6OSY - chains 2 and 6 of the 24 polymer chains in the assembly; structure by electron microscopy, 4.30 A resolution (low resolution: residue-level contacts below are approximate; hydrogen-bond / salt-bridge calls are withheld).

[Chain 2]
Name: BG505 gp120
From: Human immunodeficiency virus 1
UniProtKB: Q2N0S6 (Q2N0S6_9HIV1); the construct lacks a stretch of the UniProt sequence and is renumbered around it, so the offset changes along the chain: 31-141 = UniProt 30-140; 150-185 = UniProt 141-176; 187-309 = UniProt 186-308; 312-321 = UniProt 309-318; 2 more segments
Amino-acid sequence (480 residues; each row starts with the number of its first residue; note: 12 numbers in that range are skipped by the numbering (no residue carries them; nothing is unmodelled there); a row labelled like 185A-185I holds insertion residues (185A, then the next letters in order)):
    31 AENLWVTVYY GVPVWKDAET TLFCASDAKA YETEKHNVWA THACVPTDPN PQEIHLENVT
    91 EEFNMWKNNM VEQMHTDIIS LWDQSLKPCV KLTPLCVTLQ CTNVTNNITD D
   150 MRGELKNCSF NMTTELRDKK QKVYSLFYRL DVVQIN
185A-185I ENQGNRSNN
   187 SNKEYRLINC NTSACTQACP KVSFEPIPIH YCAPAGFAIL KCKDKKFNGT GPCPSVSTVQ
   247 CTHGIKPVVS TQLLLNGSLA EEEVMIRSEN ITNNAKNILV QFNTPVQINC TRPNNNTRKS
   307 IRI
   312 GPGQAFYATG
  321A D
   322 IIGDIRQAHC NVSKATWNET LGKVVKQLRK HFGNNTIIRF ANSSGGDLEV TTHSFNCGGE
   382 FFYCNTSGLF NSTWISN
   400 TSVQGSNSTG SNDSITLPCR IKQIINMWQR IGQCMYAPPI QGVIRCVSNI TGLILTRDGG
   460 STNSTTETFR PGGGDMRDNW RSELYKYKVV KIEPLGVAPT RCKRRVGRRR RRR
Disordered / not traced: 185A-185I, 400-410, 506-512
Disulfide bonds: Cys-54/Cys-74, Cys-119/Cys-205, Cys-126/Cys-196, Cys-131/Cys-157, Cys-201/Cys-433, Cys-218/Cys-247, Cys-228/Cys-239, Cys-296/Cys-331, Cys-378/Cys-445, Cys-385/Cys-418
Covalently attached groups: N-acetylglucosamine (NAG) linked to Asn-88, Asn-133, Asn-156, Asn-160, Asn-197, Asn-234, Asn-262, Asn-295, Asn-301, Asn-355, Asn-363, Asn-386, Asn-392, Asn-448; glycan linked to Asn-137, Asn-276, Asn-332
Differences from the reference sequence: conflict Cys-201 (Ile200 in Q2N0S6), Asn-332 (Thr330 in Q2N0S6), Cys-433 (Ala430 in Q2N0S6), Cys-501 (Ala498 in Q2N0S6), Gly-506 (Val503 in Q2N0S6), Arg-507 (Gly504 in Q2N0S6), Arg-509 (Glu506 in Q2N0S6), Arg-510 (Lys507 in Q2N0S6); expression tag (512)

[Chain 6]
Name: PGT122 Light
From: Homo sapiens
Amino-acid sequence (213 residues; numbered 6 to 213 plus 6 insertion-coded residues; 1 number in that range is skipped by the numbering (no residue carries it; nothing is unmodelled there); the number before each row is that of its first residue; a row labelled like 67A-67C holds insertion residues (67A, then the next letters in order)):
     6 APTF
    11 VSVAPGQTAR ITCGEESLGS RSVIWYQQRP GQAPSLIIYN NNDRPSGIPD RFSGSPG
67A-67C STF
    68 GTTATLTITS VEAGDEADYY CHIWDSRR
95A-95C PTN
    96 WVFGEGTTLI VLSQPKAAPS VTLFPPSSEE LQANKATLVC LISDFYPGAV TVAWKADSSP
   156 VKAGVETTTP SKQSNNKYAA SSYLSLTPEQ WKSHKSYSCQ VTHEGSTVEK TVAPTECS
Disordered / not traced: 6-7, 108-213
Disulfide bonds: Cys-23/Cys-88

[Interface between chain 2 and chain 6]
Residue-residue contacts (17):
  Thr-135(2) / Arg-94(6)
  Asn-136(2) / Arg-94(6)
  Asn-137(2) / Ser-93(6)
  Asn-137(2) / Arg-94(6)
  Asn-137(2) / Arg-95(6)
  Asn-137(2) / Pro-95A(6)
  Ile-322(2) / Arg-94(6)
  Ile-323(2) / Arg-94(6)
  Gly-324(2) / Leu-28(6)
  Gly-324(2) / Gly-29(6)
  Gly-324(2) / Phe-67C(6)
  Gly-324(2) / Arg-94(6)
  Asp-325(2) / Gly-29(6)
  Asp-325(2) / Ser-30(6)
  Asp-325(2) / Phe-67C(6)
  Asp-325(2) / Ser-93(6)
  Ile-326(2) / Arg-94(6)
Other interface residues (no listed pair), chain 2 (9 interface residues in all): Asp-321A

[Summary]
9 residues of chain 2 and 8 residues of chain 6 are in contact. N-acetylglucosamine is covalently linked to
Asn-88(2), Asn-133(2), Asn-156(2), Asn-160(2), Asn-197(2) and Asn-234(2) and 8 more.
Chain 2 is BG505 gp120 (Human immunodeficiency virus 1) and chain 6 is PGT122 Light (Homo sapiens); the
structure, Cryo-EM structure of vaccine-elicited antibody 0PV-a.01 in complex with HIV-1 Env BG505 DS-SOSIP
and antibodies VRC03 ..., was determined by electron microscopy together with 6MPH, 6MQC, 6MQE, 6MQM, 6MQR,
6N16 and 4 further entries from the same study.
